4QTH - chains H and L; structure by X-ray diffraction, 2.17 A resolution.

== Chain H ==
Protein: anti-uPAR antibody, heavy chain
From: Mus musculus
Notes: antibody fragment or engineered binder
Chain sequence (224 residues; each row starts with the number of its first residue):
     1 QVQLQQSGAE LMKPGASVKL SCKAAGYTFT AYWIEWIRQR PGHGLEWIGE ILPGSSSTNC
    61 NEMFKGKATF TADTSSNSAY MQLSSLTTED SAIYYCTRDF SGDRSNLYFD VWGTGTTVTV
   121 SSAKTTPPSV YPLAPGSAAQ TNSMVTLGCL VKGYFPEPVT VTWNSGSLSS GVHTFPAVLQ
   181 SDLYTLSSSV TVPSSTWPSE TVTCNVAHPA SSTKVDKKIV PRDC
Disulfides: Cys-22/Cys-96, Cys-149/Cys-204

== Chain L ==
Protein: anti-uPAR antibody, light chain
From: Mus musculus
Notes: antibody fragment or engineered binder
Chain sequence (214 residues; numbered 1 to 214; the number before each row is that of its first residue):
     1 DIQMTQSPSS LSASLGERVS LTCRASQDIG SSLNWLQQEP DGTIKRLIYA TSSLDSGVPK
    61 RFSGSRSGSD YSLTISRLES EDFVDYYCLQ YATSPYTFGG GTKLEIKRAD AAPTVSIFPP
   121 SSEQLTSGGA SVVCFLNNFY PKDINVKWKI DGSERQNGVL NSWTDQDSKD STYSMSSTLT
   181 LTKDEYERHN SYTCEATHKT STSPIVKSFN RNEC
Disulfides: Cys-23/Cys-88, Cys-134/Cys-194

== Chain H / chain L interface ==
Residue-residue contacts - 77 pairs, chain H then chain L:
  Glu-35(H) / Tyr-96(L)
  Ile-37(H) / Phe-98(L)  hydrophobic
  Gln-39(H) / Gln-38(L)  hydrogen bond
  Gln-39(H) / Tyr-87(L)
  His-43(H) / Tyr-87(L)
  Gly-44(H) / Tyr-87(L)
  Leu-45(H) / Ile-44(L)  hydrophobic
  Leu-45(H) / Tyr-87(L)
  Leu-45(H) / Phe-98(L)
  Glu-46(H) / Phe-98(L)
  Trp-47(H) / Pro-95(L)  hydrophobic
  Trp-47(H) / Tyr-96(L)
  Trp-47(H) / Phe-98(L)
  Glu-50(H) / Tyr-96(L)
  Tyr-95(H) / Gln-38(L)  hydrogen bond
  Tyr-95(H) / Gly-42(L)  hydrogen bond (side chain-backbone)
  Tyr-95(H) / Ile-44(L)  hydrophobic
  Asp-99(H) / Tyr-96(L)
  Ser-105(H) / Arg-46(L)
  Ser-105(H) / Tyr-49(L)
  Asn-106(H) / Arg-46(L)  hydrogen bond (backbone-side chain)
  Asn-106(H) / Tyr-49(L)
  Tyr-108(H) / Asn-34(L)  hydrogen bond (backbone-side chain)
  Tyr-108(H) / Arg-46(L)  hydrogen bond (backbone-side chain)
  Tyr-108(H) / Tyr-91(L)  hydrophobic
  Phe-109(H) / Asn-34(L)
  Phe-109(H) / Arg-46(L)
  Phe-109(H) / Leu-89(L)  hydrophobic
  Phe-109(H) / Tyr-91(L)  hydrophobic
  Phe-109(H) / Tyr-96(L)  hydrophobic
  Asp-110(H) / Arg-46(L)
  Trp-112(H) / Leu-36(L)  hydrophobic
  Trp-112(H) / Ile-44(L)  hydrophobic
  Tyr-131(H) / Ser-121(L)
  Tyr-131(H) / Glu-123(L)
  Tyr-131(H) / Gln-124(L)
  Tyr-131(H) / Ser-127(L)  hydrogen bond
  Pro-132(H) / Ser-121(L)
  Pro-132(H) / Glu-123(L)
  Leu-133(H) / Phe-118(L)
  Leu-133(H) / Val-133(L)  hydrophobic
  Leu-133(H) / Phe-135(L)  hydrophobic
  Ala-134(H) / Phe-118(L)
  Ala-134(H) / Pro-119(L)
  Pro-135(H) / Phe-118(L)
  Gly-136(H) / Pro-119(L)
  Thr-146(H) / Ser-116(L)
  Thr-146(H) / Phe-118(L)
  Leu-147(H) / Phe-118(L)  hydrophobic
  Leu-150(H) / Ser-131(L)
  Lys-152(H) / Gln-124(L)
  Lys-152(H) / Ser-131(L)
  His-173(H) / Asn-137(L)
  His-173(H) / Asn-138(L)  hydrogen bond
  His-173(H) / Ser-174(L)  hydrogen bond
  Phe-175(H) / Phe-135(L)  hydrophobic
  Phe-175(H) / Asn-137(L)
  Phe-175(H) / Ser-162(L)
  Phe-175(H) / Thr-164(L)
  Phe-175(H) / Ser-174(L)
  Phe-175(H) / Met-175(L)
  Phe-175(H) / Ser-176(L)
  Pro-176(H) / Ser-162(L)  hydrogen bond (backbone-side chain)
  Pro-176(H) / Trp-163(L)
  Val-178(H) / Asn-161(L)
  Val-178(H) / Ser-162(L)
  Gln-180(H) / Leu-160(L)
  Gln-180(H) / Thr-180(L)  hydrogen bond
  Ser-187(H) / Phe-135(L)
  Ser-187(H) / Ser-176(L)
  Ser-188(H) / Phe-135(L)
  Ser-189(H) / Phe-135(L)
  Ser-189(H) / Asn-137(L)  hydrogen bond
  Lys-217(H) / Glu-123(L)
  Arg-222(H) / Pro-119(L)
  Arg-222(H) / Pro-120(L)  hydrogen bond (side chain-backbone)
  Cys-224(H) / Cys-214(L)  disulfide
Interface residues without a listed pair, chain H (43 interface residues in all): Leu-107, Ser-137, Gly-148, Thr-174, Leu-179
Interface residues without a listed pair, chain L (39 interface residues in all): Ala-50, Ser-94, Glu-213
Disulfides between the chains: Cys-224(H)/Cys-214(L)

== Summary ==
43 residues of chain H and 39 residues of chain L are in contact; the contacts include 1 disulfide bond and 13
hydrogen bonds. Polar contacts include Gln-39(H)/Gln-38(L), Tyr-95(H)/Gln-38(L) and Tyr-95(H)/Gly-42(L).
Here chain H is anti-uPAR antibody, heavy chain and chain L is anti-uPAR antibody, light chain, both from Mus
musculus. Entry 4QTH (Crystal structure of anti-uPAR Fab 8B12) was determined by X-ray diffraction.
